Entry 1UFJ (X-ray diffraction, 1.60 A resolution); this record covers chain A.

# Chain A
Name: Myoglobin
Source organism: Physeter catodon
UniProtKB: P02185 (MYG_PHYCA); residues 1-153 here = UniProt positions 1-153
Amino-acid sequence (154 residues; each row starts with the number of its first residue; numbering starts at 0):
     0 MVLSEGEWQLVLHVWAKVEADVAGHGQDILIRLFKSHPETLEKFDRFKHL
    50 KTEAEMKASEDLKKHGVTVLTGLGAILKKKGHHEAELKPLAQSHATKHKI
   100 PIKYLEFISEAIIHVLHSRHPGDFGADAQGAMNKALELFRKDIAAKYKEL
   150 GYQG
Construct notes: initiating methionine (0); engineered mutation Gly-71 (Ala in P02185)
Ion coordination: Fe ion: His-93 (together with 3,3'-me2-salophen)
Residues lining bound ligands: 3,3'-me2-salophen (CZM; 'n,n'-bis-(2-hydroxy-3-methyl-benzylidene)-benzene-1,2-diamine'): Thr-39, Lys-42, Phe-43, His-64, Thr-67, Val-68, Gly-71, Leu-72, Leu-89, His-93, His-97, Ile-99, Tyr-103, Leu-104, Ile-107, Phe-138

# Summary
Ligands of chain A: 3,3'-me2-salophen.
Chain A is Myoglobin (Physeter catodon); the structure, Crystal Structure of an Artificial
Metalloprotein:Fe(III)(3,3'-Me2-salophen)/apo-A71G Myoglobin, was determined by X-ray diffraction (same
publication as 1UFP).
